Entry 5VZ8 (X-ray diffraction, 1.60 A resolution); this record covers chains A and P of the 4 polymer chains in the assembly.

Chain A:
Name: DNA-directed DNA/RNA polymerase mu
From: Homo sapiens
Notes: EC 2.7.7.7
UniProt: Q9NP87 (DPOLM_HUMAN); residue numbers follow UniProt; this construct covers 134-397, 410-494
Sequence (354 residues; each row starts with the number of its first residue; note: 12 numbers in that range are skipped by the numbering (no residue carries them; nothing is unmodelled there)):
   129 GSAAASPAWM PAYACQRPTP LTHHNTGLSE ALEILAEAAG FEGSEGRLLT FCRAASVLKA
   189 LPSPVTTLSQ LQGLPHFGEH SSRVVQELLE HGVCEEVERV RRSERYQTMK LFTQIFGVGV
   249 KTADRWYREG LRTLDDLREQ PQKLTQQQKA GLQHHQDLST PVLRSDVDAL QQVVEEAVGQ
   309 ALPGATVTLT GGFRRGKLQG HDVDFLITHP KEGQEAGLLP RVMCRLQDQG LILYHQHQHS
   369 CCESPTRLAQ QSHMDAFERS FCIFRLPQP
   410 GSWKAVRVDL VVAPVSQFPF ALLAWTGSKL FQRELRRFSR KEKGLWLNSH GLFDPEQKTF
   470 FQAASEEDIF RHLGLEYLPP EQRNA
Not modelled in the structure: 129-137, 366-383
Construct notes: expression tag (129-133); linker (410); engineered mutation Ala-433 (Gly in Q9NP87)
Ion coordination: Na+: Thr-241, Ile-243, Val-246 (shared with DT3(P), U5(P) of chain P); Mg2+ site 1: Asp-330, Asp-332, Asp-418 (together with 1,2-ethanediol, UTP); Mg2+ site 2: Asp-330, Asp-332 (together with UTP)
Residues lining bound ligands: UTP (uridine 5'-triphosphate): Gly-319, Gly-320, Arg-323, Lys-325, Gln-327, Gly-328, His-329, Asp-330, Asp-332, Asp-418, Ala-433, Trp-434, Thr-435, Gly-436, Ser-437, Lys-438, Gln-441
What the authors report for this chain:
  - mutagenesis - H329A (27-fold), W434A (23-fold), W434H (8.8-fold): decreased catalytic activity
  - mutagenesis - W434A (Kd 79.1 uM), W434H (Kd 61.1 uM): decreased binding to UTP

Chain P:
Molecule: 5-nt DNA/RNA hybrid strand
Sequence (5 nucleotides; numbered 1 to 5; the number before each row is that of its first residue):
     1 CGTAU
Ion coordination: Na+: DT3, U5 (shared with Thr-241(A), Ile-243(A), Val-246(A) of chain A)

Interface between chain A and chain P:
Pairs across the interface - 20 pairs, chain A then chain P:
  Thr-241(A) / U5(P)  phosphate contact
  Ile-243(A) / DT3(P)  phosphate contact
  Phe-244(A) / DT3(P)  phosphate contact
  Phe-244(A) / DA4(P)  phosphate contact
  Gly-245(A) / DG2(P)  phosphate contact
  Gly-245(A) / DT3(P)  hydrogen bond to the phosphate
  Val-246(A) / DG2(P)  hydrogen bond to the phosphate
  Val-246(A) / DT3(P)  hydrogen bond to the phosphate
  Val-246(A) / U5(P)  phosphate contact
  Gly-247(A) / DG2(P)  hydrogen bond to the phosphate
  Gly-247(A) / DT3(P)  phosphate contact
  Lys-249(A) / DC1(P)  phosphate contact
  Lys-249(A) / DG2(P)  phosphate contact
  Thr-250(A) / DC1(P)  hydrogen bond to the phosphate
  Thr-250(A) / DG2(P)  hydrogen bond to the phosphate
  Gln-275(A) / DG2(P)  sugar contact
  His-329(A) / DA4(P)  salt bridge to the phosphate
  Phe-389(A) / DT3(P)  base contact
  Arg-416(A) / DT3(P)  phosphate contact
  Arg-416(A) / DA4(P)  salt bridge to the phosphate
Other interface residues (no listed pair), chain A (16 interface residues in all): Val-248, Asp-330, Asp-418, Lys-438

Summary:
16 residues of chain A face 5 of chain P across their interface, with 6 hydrogen bonds and 2 salt bridges.
Polar pairs include Gly-245(A)/DT3(P), Val-246(A)/DG2(P) and Val-246(A)/DT3(P). Bound to chain A: UTP. The
paper reports that H329A, W434A and W434H of chain A reduce catalytic activity; W434A and W434H of chain A
reduce binding to UTP.
Here chain A is DNA-directed DNA/RNA polymerase mu (Homo sapiens) and chain P is a 5-nt DNA/RNA hybrid strand.
Entry 5VZ8 (Post-catalytic complex of human Polymerase Mu (G433A) mutant with incoming UTP) was determined by
X-ray diffraction together with 5TWP, 5TWQ, 5TWR, 5TWS, 5VZ7, 5VZ9 and 9 further entries from the same study.
